Entry 7SL7 (electron microscopy, 3.10 A resolution); this record covers chains A and E of the 10 polymer chains in the assembly.

Chain A:
Molecule: Insulin receptor
Organism: Mus musculus
Notes: EC 2.7.10.1
UniProt: P15208 (INSR_MOUSE); residues -26 to 1345 here correspond to UniProt positions 1-1372 (UniProt number = residue number + 27)
Sequence (1372 residues; each row starts with the number of its first residue; numbers below 1 keep their minus sign (Met-26 is residue -26)):
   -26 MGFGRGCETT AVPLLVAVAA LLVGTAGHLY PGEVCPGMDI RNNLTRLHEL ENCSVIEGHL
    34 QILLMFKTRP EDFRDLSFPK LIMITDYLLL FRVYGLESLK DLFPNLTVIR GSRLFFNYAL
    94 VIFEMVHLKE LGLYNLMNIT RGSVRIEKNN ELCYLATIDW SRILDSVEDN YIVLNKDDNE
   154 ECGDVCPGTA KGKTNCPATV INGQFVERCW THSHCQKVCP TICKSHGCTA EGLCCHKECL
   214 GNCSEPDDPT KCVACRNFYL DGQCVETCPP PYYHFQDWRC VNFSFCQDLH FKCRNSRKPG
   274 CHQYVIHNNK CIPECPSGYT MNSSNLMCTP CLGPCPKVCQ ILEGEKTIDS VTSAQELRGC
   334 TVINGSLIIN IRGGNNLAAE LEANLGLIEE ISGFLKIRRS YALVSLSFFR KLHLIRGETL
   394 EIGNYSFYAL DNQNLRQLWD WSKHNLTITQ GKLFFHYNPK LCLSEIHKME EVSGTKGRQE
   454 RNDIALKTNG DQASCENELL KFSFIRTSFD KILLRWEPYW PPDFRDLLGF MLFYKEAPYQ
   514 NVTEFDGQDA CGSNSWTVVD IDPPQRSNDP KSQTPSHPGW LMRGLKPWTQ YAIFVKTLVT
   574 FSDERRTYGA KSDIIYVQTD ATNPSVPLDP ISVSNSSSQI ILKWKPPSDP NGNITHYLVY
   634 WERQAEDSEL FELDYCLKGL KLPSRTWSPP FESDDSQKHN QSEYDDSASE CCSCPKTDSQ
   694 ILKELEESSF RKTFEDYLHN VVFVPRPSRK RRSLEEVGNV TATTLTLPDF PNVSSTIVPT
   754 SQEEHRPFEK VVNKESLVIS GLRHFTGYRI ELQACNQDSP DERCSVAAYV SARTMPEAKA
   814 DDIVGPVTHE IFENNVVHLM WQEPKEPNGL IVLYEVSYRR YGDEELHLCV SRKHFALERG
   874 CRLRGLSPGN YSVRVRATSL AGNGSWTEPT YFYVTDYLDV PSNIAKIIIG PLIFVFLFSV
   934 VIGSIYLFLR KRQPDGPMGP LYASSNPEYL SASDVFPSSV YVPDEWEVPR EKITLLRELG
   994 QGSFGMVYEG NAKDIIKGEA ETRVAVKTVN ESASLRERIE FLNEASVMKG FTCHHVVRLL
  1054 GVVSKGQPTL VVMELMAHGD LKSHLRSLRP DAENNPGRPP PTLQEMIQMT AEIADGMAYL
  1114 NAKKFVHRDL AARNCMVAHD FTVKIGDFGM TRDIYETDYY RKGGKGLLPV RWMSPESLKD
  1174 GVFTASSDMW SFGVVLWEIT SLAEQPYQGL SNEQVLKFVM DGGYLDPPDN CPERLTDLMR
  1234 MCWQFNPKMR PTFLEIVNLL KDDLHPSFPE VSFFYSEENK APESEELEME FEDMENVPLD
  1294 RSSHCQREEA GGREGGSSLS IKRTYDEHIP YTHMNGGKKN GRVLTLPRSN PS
Disordered / not traced: -26 to 0, 163-167, 271-273, 519-527, 540-548, 659-686, 721-757, 911-1345
Disulfide bonds: Cys8-Cys26, Cys126-Cys155, Cys159-Cys182, Cys169-Cys188, Cys192-Cys201, Cys196-Cys207, Cys208-Cys216, Cys212-Cys225, Cys228-Cys237, Cys241-Cys253, Cys259-Cys284, Cys266-Cys274, Cys288-Cys301, Cys312-Cys333, Cys435-Cys468, Cys649-Cys862, Cys788-Cys797
Curated features (UniProtKB/Swiss-Prot):
  - region: Glu708 to Phe716 (Insulin-binding), Asn959 to Tyr962 (Important for interaction with IRS1, SHC1 and STAT5B), Tyr1324 to Met1327 (PIK3R1 binding)
  - active site: Asp1122 (Proton donor/acceptor)
  - binding site (ATP): Ser996, Lys1020, Glu1067 to Asp1073, Arg1126, Asn1127, Asp1140
  - site: Phe39 (Insulin-binding)
  - modified residue: Ser373 (Phosphoserine), Tyr374 (Phosphotyrosine), Ser380 (Phosphoserine), Tyr962 (Phosphotyrosine), Cys1046 (S-nitrosocysteine), Tyr1148 (Phosphotyrosine), Tyr1152 (Phosphotyrosine), Tyr1153 (Phosphotyrosine), Tyr1318 (Phosphotyrosine), Tyr1324 (Phosphotyrosine)
  - glycosylation (N-linked (GlcNAc...) asparagine): Asn16, Asn25, Asn78, Asn111, Asn215, Asn255, Asn295, Asn337, Asn397, Asn418, Asn514, Asn608, Asn626, Asn673, Asn732, Asn745, Asn883, Asn896
  - cross-link: Lys1042 (Glycyl lysine isopeptide (Lys-Gly) (interchain with G-Cter in ubiquitin))

Chain E:
Molecule: Insulin A chain (V3E)
Organism: Homo sapiens
UniProt: P01308 (INS_HUMAN); residues 1-21 here correspond to UniProt positions 90-110 (UniProt number = residue number + 89)
Sequence (21 residues; numbered 1 to 21; the number before each row is that of its first residue):
     1 GIEEQCCTSI CSLYQLENYC N
Disulfide bonds: Cys6-Cys11
Construct notes: engineered mutation Glu3 (Val92 in P01308)

How chain A and chain E interact:
Residue-residue contacts (13):
  Leu486(A) - Leu13(E)  hydrophobic
  Arg488(A) - Leu13(E)
  Arg488(A) - Glu17(E)  salt bridge
  Ile534(A) - Tyr14(E)
  Asp535(A) - Tyr14(E)  hydrogen bond (backbone-side chain)
  Pro536(A) - Tyr14(E)
  Pro537(A) - Tyr14(E)  hydrophobic
  Pro551(A) - Leu13(E)
  Pro551(A) - Tyr14(E)
  Gly552(A) - Leu13(E)
  Trp553(A) - Leu13(E)
  Leu554(A) - Leu13(E)  hydrophobic
  Arg556(A) - Cys11(E)
Interface residues without a listed pair, chain A (13 interface residues in all): Leu487, His550
Interface residues without a listed pair, chain E (6 interface residues in all): Ile10, Ser12

Overview:
The interface between chain A and chain E involves 13 residues on one side and 6 on the other; the contacts
include 1 hydrogen bond and 1 salt bridge. Polar contacts include Arg488(A)-Glu17(E) and Asp535(A)-Tyr14(E).
Here chain A is Insulin receptor (Mus musculus) and chain E is Insulin A chain (V3E) (Homo sapiens). Entry
7SL7 (Full-length insulin receptor bound with both site 1 binding deficient mutant insulin (A-V3E) and site 2
...) was determined by electron microscopy together with 7SL1, 7SL2, 7SL3, 7SL4, 7SL6, 7STH and 3 further
entries from the same study.
